Entry 2QHX (X-ray diffraction, 2.61 A resolution); this record covers chains B and C of the 4 polymer chains in the assembly.

Chain B (and C):
Molecule: Pteridine reductase 1
Source organism: Leishmania major
Notes: EC 1.5.1.33; chain C of this document is another copy of the same molecule, construct and numbering; everything in this record applies to it too
UniProtKB: Q01782 (PTR1_LEIMA); residue numbers follow UniProt; this construct covers 1-288
Amino-acid sequence (328 residues; row label = number of the first residue in the row; numbers below 1 keep their minus sign (Met-39 is residue -39)):
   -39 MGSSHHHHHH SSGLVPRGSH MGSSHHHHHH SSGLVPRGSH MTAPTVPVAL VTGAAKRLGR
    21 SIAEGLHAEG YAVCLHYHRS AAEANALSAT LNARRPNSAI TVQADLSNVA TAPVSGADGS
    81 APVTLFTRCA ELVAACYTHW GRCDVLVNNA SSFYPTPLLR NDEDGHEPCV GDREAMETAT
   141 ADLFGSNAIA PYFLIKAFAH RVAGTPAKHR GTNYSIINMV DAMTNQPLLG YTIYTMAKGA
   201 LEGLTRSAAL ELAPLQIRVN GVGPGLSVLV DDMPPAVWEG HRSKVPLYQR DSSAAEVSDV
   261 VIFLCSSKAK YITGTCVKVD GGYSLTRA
Disordered / not traced: -39 to 4, 74-79, 121-133 (chain C: -39 to 5, 74-80, 121-134, 231-238)
Construct notes: expression tag (-39 to 0)
UniProt features mapped onto this chain:
  - active site: Tyr194 (Proton acceptor)
  - binding site (substrate): Ser175
Residues lining bound ligands:
  - FE1 (methyl 1-(4-{[(2,4-diaminopteridin-6-yl)methyl](methyl)amino}benzoyl)piperidine-4-carboxylate): Arg17, Ser111, Ser112, Phe113, Pro115, Asp181, Leu188, Leu189, Tyr191, Tyr194, Gly225, Leu226, Leu229, Met233, His241
  - NADP (NAP; NADP nicotinamide-adenine-dinucleotide phosphate): Gly13, Lys16, Arg17, Leu18, Gly19, His36, Tyr37, His38, Arg39, Ser40, Ala64, Asp65, Leu66, Ser67, Asn109, Ala110, Ser111, Ser112, Asp142, Ser146, Asn147, Met179, Val180, Asp181, Tyr194, Lys198, Pro224, Gly225, Leu226, Ser227
From the paper describing this entry:
  - catalytic residues: Asp181, Tyr194, Lys198 (citing earlier work)
  - binding site for NADP: Lys198
  - binding site for FE1: Arg17, Ser111, Phe113, Tyr194, Leu226

Chain B / chain C interface:
Residue-residue contacts (31; chain B residue first):
  Met183(B) with Arg287(C), hydrogen bond (backbone-side chain)
  Gln186(B) with Gln186(C); Ser284(C); Leu285(C); Thr286(C), hydrogen bond (side chain-backbone); Arg287(C), hydrogen bond (backbone-side chain)
  Pro187(B) with Leu285(C); Arg287(C)
  Leu188(B) with Arg287(C)
  Lys244(B) with Ala288(C), hydrogen bond (side chain-backbone)
  Tyr283(B) with Arg287(C); Ala288(C), hydrogen bond (side chain-backbone)
  Ser284(B) with Gln186(C)
  Leu285(B) with Gln186(C); Pro187(C)
  Thr286(B) with Gln186(C), hydrogen bond (backbone-side chain); Thr286(C); Arg287(C); Ala288(C), hydrogen bond (side chain-backbone)
  Arg287(B) with Met183(C), hydrogen bond (side chain-backbone); Gln186(C), hydrogen bond (side chain-backbone); Pro187(C); Leu188(C); Tyr283(C); Thr286(C); Arg287(C); Ala288(C)
  Ala288(B) with Lys244(C), hydrogen bond (backbone-side chain); Tyr283(C), hydrogen bond (backbone-side chain); Thr286(C), hydrogen bond (backbone-side chain); Arg287(C)
Interface residues without a listed pair, chain B (12 interface residues in all): Asn185
Interface residues without a listed pair, chain C (12 interface residues in all): Asn185

Overview:
Chain B and chain C each contribute 12 residues to their interface; the contacts include 12 hydrogen bonds.
Among the polar pairs are Met183(B)-Arg287(C), Gln186(B)-Thr286(C) and Gln186(B)-Arg287(C). Chain B binds NADP
and compound FE1. The paper reports catalytic residues Asp181(B), Tyr194(B) and Lys198(B); a binding site for
FE1 at Arg17(B), Ser111(B) and Phe113(B) among others.
Both chains are Pteridine reductase 1 (Leishmania major). Entry 2QHX (Structure of Pteridine Reductase from
Leishmania major complexed with a ligand) was determined by X-ray diffraction, deposited together with 3H4V.
